PDB entry 3QDM | X-ray diffraction, 2.80 A resolution | chains A and E of the 5 polymer chains in the assembly

== Chain A ==
Molecule: HLA class I histocompatibility antigen, A-2 alpha chain
Source organism: Homo sapiens
UniProtKB: P01892 (1A02_HUMAN); residues 1-275 here correspond to UniProt positions 25-299 (UniProt number = residue number + 24)
Sequence (275 residues; numbered 1 to 275; the number before each row is that of its first residue):
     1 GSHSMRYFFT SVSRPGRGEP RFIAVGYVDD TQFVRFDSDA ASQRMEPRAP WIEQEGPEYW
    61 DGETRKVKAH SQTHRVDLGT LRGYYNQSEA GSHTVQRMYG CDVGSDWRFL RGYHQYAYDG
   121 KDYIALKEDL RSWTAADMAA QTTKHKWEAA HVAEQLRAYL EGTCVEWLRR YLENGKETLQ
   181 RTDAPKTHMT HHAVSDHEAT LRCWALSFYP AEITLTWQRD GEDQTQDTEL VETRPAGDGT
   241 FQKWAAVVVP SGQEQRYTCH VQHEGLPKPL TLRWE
Cystine bridges: Cys101-Cys164, Cys203-Cys259

== Chain E ==
Molecule: DMF4 beta chain
Source organism: Homo sapiens
Sequence (242 residues; row label = number of the first residue in the row):
     2 AGITQSPRHK VTETGTPVTL RCHQTENHRY MYWYRQDPGH GLRLIHYSYG VKDTDKGEVS
    62 DGYSVSRSKT EDFLLTLESA TSSQTSVYFC AISEVGVGQP QHFGDGTRLS ILEDLNKVFP
   122 PEVAVFEPSE AEISHTQKAT LVCLATGFYP DHVELSWWVN GKEVHSGVCT DPQPLKEQPA
   182 LNDSRYALSS RLRVSATFWQ DPRNHFRCQV QFYGLSENDE WTQDRAKPVT QIVSAEAWGR
   242 AD
Cystine bridges: Cys23-Cys91, Cys144-Cys209

== How chain A and chain E interact ==
Contacting residue pairs (8; chain A residue first):
  Ala69(A) - Val98(E)
  His70(A) - Val98(E)
  Gln72(A) - Tyr31(E)
  Gln72(A) - Tyr50(E)
  Thr73(A) - Gly97(E)
  Arg75(A) - Asp54(E)  salt bridge
  Val76(A) - Val96(E)  hydrophobic
  Gln155(A) - Gln100(E)  hydrogen bond
Other interface residues (no listed pair), chain A (8 interface residues in all): Lys66
Other interface residues (no listed pair), chain E (8 interface residues in all): His29
Interface features reported in the paper:
  - residue pairs: Gln100(E)-Gln155(A) (hydrogen bond)

== In short ==
Chain A and chain E each contribute 8 residues to their interface, with 1 hydrogen bond and 1 salt bridge.
Polar pairs include Arg75(A)-Asp54(E) and Gln155(A)-Gln100(E). The paper describes a hydrogen bond between
Gln100(E) and Gln155(A).
Here chain A is HLA class I histocompatibility antigen, A-2 alpha chain and chain E is DMF4 beta chain, both
from Homo sapiens. Entry 3QDM (The complex between TCR DMF4 and human Class I MHC HLA-A2 with the bound
MART-1(26-35)(A27L) decameric ...) was determined by X-ray diffraction, deposited together with 3QEQ and 3QEU.
